6N2Z - chains C and F of the 22 polymer chains in the assembly; structure by electron microscopy, 3.00 A resolution.

[Chain C]
Protein: ATP synthase subunit alpha
Source organism: Bacillus sp. (strain PS3)
Notes: EC 3.6.3.14
UniProtKB: A0A0M3VGF9 (A0A0M3VGF9_BACP3); residue numbers follow UniProt; this construct covers 1-502
Amino-acid sequence (502 residues; row label = number of the first residue in the row):
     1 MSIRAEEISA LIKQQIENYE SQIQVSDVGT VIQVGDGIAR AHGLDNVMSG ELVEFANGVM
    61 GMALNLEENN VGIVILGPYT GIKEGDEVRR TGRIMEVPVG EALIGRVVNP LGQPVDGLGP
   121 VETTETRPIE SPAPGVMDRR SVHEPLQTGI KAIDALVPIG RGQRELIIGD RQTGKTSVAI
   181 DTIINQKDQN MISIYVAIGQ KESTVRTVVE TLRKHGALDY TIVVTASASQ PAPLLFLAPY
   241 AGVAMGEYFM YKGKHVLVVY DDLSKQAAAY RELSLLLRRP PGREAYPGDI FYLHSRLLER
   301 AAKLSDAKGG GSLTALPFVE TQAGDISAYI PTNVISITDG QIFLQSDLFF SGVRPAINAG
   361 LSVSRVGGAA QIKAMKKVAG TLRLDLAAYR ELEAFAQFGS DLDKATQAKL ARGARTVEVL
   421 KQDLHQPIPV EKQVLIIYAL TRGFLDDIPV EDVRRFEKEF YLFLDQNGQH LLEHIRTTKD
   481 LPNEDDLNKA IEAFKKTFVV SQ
Unresolved in the structure: 1-7, 502
Differences from the reference sequence: conflict P132 (Arg in A0A0M3VGF9), S193 (Cys in A0A0M3VGF9), F463 (Trp in A0A0M3VGF9)
Metal / ion sites: Mg2+: T176 (together with ATP)
Residues lining bound ligands: ATP (adenosine-5'-triphosphate): D170, R171, Q172, T173, G174, K175, T176, S177, Q200, D262, F349, R354, P355, Q422, D423, L424

[Chain F]
Protein: ATP synthase subunit beta
Source organism: Bacillus sp. (strain PS3)
Notes: EC 3.6.3.14
UniProtKB: A0A0M4U1P9 (A0A0M4U1P9_BACP3); numbering as in UniProt (aligned over 1-473)
Amino-acid sequence (473 residues; numbered 1 to 473; the number before each row is that of its first residue):
     1 MTRGRVIQVM GPVVDVKFEN GHLPAIYNAL KIQHKARNEN EVDIDLTLEV ALHLGDDTVR
    61 TIAMASTDGL IRGMEVIDTG APISVPVGEV TLGRVFNVLG EPIDLEGDIP ADARRDPIHR
   121 PAPKFEELAT EVEILETGIK VVDLLAPYIK GGKIGLFGGA GVGKTVLIQE LIHNIAQEHG
   181 GISVFAGVGE RTREGNDLYH EMKDSGVISK TAMVFGQMNE PPGARMRVAL TGLTMAEYFR
   241 DEQGQDVLLF IDNIFRFTQA GSEVSALLGR MPSAVGYQPT LATEMGQLQE RITSTAKGSI
   301 TSIQAIYVPA DDYTDPAPAT TFSHLDATTN LERKLAEMGI YPAVDPLAST SRALAPEIVG
   361 EEHYQVARKV QQTLQRYKEL QDIIAILGMD ELSDEDKLVV HRARRIQFFL SQNFHVAEQF
   421 TGQPGSYVPV KETVRGFKEI LEGKYDHLPE DAFRLVGRIE EVVEKAKAMG VEV
Unresolved in the structure: 470-473

[Chain C / chain F interface]
Contacting residue pairs (71; chain C residue first):
  I32(C) with G55(F)
  Q33(C) with H53(F); L54(F), hydrogen bond (side chain-backbone)
  V34(C) with I26(F), hydrophobic; L52(F); H53(F), hydrogen bond (backbone-backbone)
  G35(C) with L52(F)
  D36(C) with L52(F); R270(F), salt bridge
  Y79(C) with Y27(F), hydrogen bond
  T80(C) with A25(F); Y27(F)
  K83(C) with L23(F); P24(F); A25(F)
  E84(C) with L23(F); G55(F), hydrogen bond (side chain-backbone); D56(F), hydrogen bond (side chain-backbone); D57(F), hydrogen bond (side chain-backbone)
  V115(C) with F125(F), hydrophobic
  D116(C) with F125(F); E126(F)
  G117(C) with E126(F)
  R171(C) with F322(F), hydrogen bond (side chain-backbone)
  Q172(C) with R352(F)
  K201(C) with E290(F); H324(F), hydrogen bond (side chain-backbone); L325(F); D326(F), salt bridge
  E202(C) with P123(F); K124(F); F125(F), hydrogen bond (side chain-backbone); L128(F); E290(F), hydrogen bond (backbone-side chain)
  S203(C) with L128(F)
  V205(C) with F125(F)
  R206(C) with F125(F), hydrogen bond (side chain-backbone); E126(F); L128(F); A129(F); T130(F)
  T207(C) with T130(F); V132(F)
  V209(C) with F125(F), hydrophobic
  E210(C) with T130(F)
  A228(C) with A282(F); G286(F); E290(F); H324(F)
  S229(C) with A122(F); G286(F); Q287(F); E290(F)
  R271(C) with S273(F), hydrogen bond; A274(F)
  E272(C) with P279(F); T280(F); T283(F), hydrogen bond
  L275(C) with M271(F); P272(F); S273(F); P279(F), hydrophobic
  R278(C) with G269(F), hydrogen bond (side chain-backbone); M271(F)
  P281(C) with M271(F)
  E284(C) with A274(F)
  A285(C) with S273(F); A274(F)
  Q322(C) with T314(F); A319(F)
  L424(C) with E357(F)
Also at the interface, not in a pair above, chain C (44 interface residues in all): I82, V107, Q200, Q230, P231, A232, K265, L276, R279, P280, A323
Also at the interface, not in a pair above, chain F (45 interface residues in all): T58, K153, Y313, S323

[In short]
44 residues of chain C and 45 residues of chain F are in contact, with 14 hydrogen bonds and 2 salt bridges.
Among the polar pairs are D36(C)-R270(F), K201(C)-D326(F) and Q33(C)-L54(F). Chain C binds ATP.
Here chain C is ATP synthase subunit alpha and chain F is ATP synthase subunit beta, both from Bacillus sp.
(strain PS3). Entry 6N2Z (Bacillus PS3 ATP synthase class 2) was determined by electron microscopy, deposited
together with 6N2D, 6N2Y and 6N30.
